Entry 4QV1 (X-ray diffraction, 2.50 A resolution); this record covers chains L and M of the 28 polymer chains in the assembly.

== Chain L ==
Molecule: Proteasome subunit beta type-6
Source organism: Saccharomyces cerevisiae
Notes: EC 3.4.25.1
UniProt: P23724 (PSB6_YEAST); residues 1-222 here correspond to UniProt positions 20-241 (UniProt number = residue number + 19)
Amino-acid sequence (222 residues; row label = number of the first residue in the row):
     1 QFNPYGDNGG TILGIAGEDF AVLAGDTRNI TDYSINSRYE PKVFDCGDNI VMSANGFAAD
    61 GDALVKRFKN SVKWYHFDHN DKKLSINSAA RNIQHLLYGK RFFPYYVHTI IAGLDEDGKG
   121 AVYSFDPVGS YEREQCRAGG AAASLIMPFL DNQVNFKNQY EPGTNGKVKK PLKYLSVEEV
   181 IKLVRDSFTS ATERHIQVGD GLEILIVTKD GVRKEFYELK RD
Bound ions: Mg2+: Asp222 (shared with 3 residues of chain V)

== Chain M ==
Molecule: Proteasome subunit beta type-7
Source organism: Saccharomyces cerevisiae
Notes: EC 3.4.25.1
UniProt: P30657 (PSB7_YEAST); residues -12 to 233 here correspond to UniProt positions 21-266 (UniProt number = residue number + 33)
Amino-acid sequence (246 residues; numbered -12 to 233; the number before each row is that of its first residue; numbers below 1 keep their minus sign (Thr-12 is residue -12)):
   -12 TQIANAGASP MVNTQQPIVT GTSVISMKYD NGVIIAADNL GSYGSLLRFN GVERLIPVGD
    48 NTVVGISGDI SDMQHIERLL KDLVTENAYD NPLADAEEAL EPSYIFEYLA TVMYQRRSKM
   108 NPLWNAIIVA GVQSNGDQFL RYVNLLGVTY SSPTLATGFG AHMANPLLRK VVDRESDIPK
   168 TTVQVAEEAI VNAMRVLYYR DARSSRNFSL AIIDKNTGLT FKKNLQVENM KWDFAKDIKG
   228 YGTQKI
Disordered / not traced: -12 to 0

== Chain L / chain M interface ==
Contacting residue pairs - 41 pairs, chain L then chain M:
  Gln1(L) - Thr1(M)  hydrogen bond
  Phe2(L) - Thr1(M)
  Phe2(L) - Arg104(M)
  Phe2(L) - Pro109(M)  hydrophobic
  Phe2(L) - Trp111(M)  hydrophobic
  Phe2(L) - Leu132(M)  hydrophobic
  Phe2(L) - Leu133(M)  hydrophobic
  Asn3(L) - Leu133(M)
  Pro4(L) - Arg104(M)  hydrogen bond (backbone-side chain)
  Pro4(L) - Met107(M)  hydrophobic
  Pro4(L) - Leu133(M)
  Tyr5(L) - Arg104(M)
  Asn8(L) - Val135(M)
  Asn29(L) - Tyr137(M)
  Ser34(L) - His149(M)  hydrogen bond
  Ile35(L) - Arg156(M)  hydrogen bond (backbone-side chain)
  Asn36(L) - Tyr137(M)
  Asn36(L) - Ser139(M)
  Asn36(L) - Arg156(M)
  Ser37(L) - Ser138(M)  hydrogen bond (side chain-backbone)
  Glu40(L) - Arg128(M)  salt bridge
  Glu40(L) - Tyr137(M)
  Glu40(L) - Ser138(M)  hydrogen bond (side chain-backbone)
  Phe57(L) - Arg104(M)
  Phe57(L) - Leu133(M)
  Phe57(L) - Val135(M)  hydrophobic
  Ala59(L) - Tyr101(M)
  Ala59(L) - Leu133(M)
  Ala59(L) - Gly134(M)
  Ala59(L) - Val135(M)
  Asp60(L) - Tyr101(M)  hydrogen bond
  Asp60(L) - Arg104(M)  salt bridge
  Asp62(L) - Thr136(M)  hydrogen bond
  Ala63(L) - Tyr101(M)
  Lys66(L) - Glu94(M)  salt bridge
  Phe103(L) - Arg104(M)
  Phe103(L) - Ser105(M)
  Tyr105(L) - Tyr101(M)
  Glu218(L) - Arg161(M)  salt bridge
  Arg221(L) - Asp160(M)  salt bridge
  Arg221(L) - Arg161(M)
Also at the interface, not in a pair above, chain L (25 interface residues in all): Arg38, Tyr39, Lys100
Also at the interface, not in a pair above, chain M (22 interface residues in all): Leu142

== Summary ==
The interface between chain L and chain M involves 25 residues on one side and 22 on the other; the contacts
include 8 hydrogen bonds and 5 salt bridges. Among the polar pairs are Glu40(L)-Arg128(M), Asp60(L)-Arg104(M)
and Lys66(L)-Glu94(M).
Chain L is Proteasome subunit beta type-6 and chain M is Proteasome subunit beta type-7, both from
Saccharomyces cerevisiae; the structure, yCP beta5-M45A mutant, was determined by X-ray diffraction, deposited
together with 4QUX, 4QUY, 4QV0, 4QV3, 4QV4, 4QV5 and 42 further entries.
